Entry 5JQ5 (X-ray diffraction, 1.94 A resolution); this record covers chain A.

# Chain A
Molecule: Cyclin-dependent kinase 2
Source organism: Homo sapiens
Notes: EC 2.7.11.22
Reference sequence: P24941 (CDK2_HUMAN); numbering as in UniProt (aligned over 1-298)
Amino-acid sequence (298 residues; row label = number of the first residue in the row):
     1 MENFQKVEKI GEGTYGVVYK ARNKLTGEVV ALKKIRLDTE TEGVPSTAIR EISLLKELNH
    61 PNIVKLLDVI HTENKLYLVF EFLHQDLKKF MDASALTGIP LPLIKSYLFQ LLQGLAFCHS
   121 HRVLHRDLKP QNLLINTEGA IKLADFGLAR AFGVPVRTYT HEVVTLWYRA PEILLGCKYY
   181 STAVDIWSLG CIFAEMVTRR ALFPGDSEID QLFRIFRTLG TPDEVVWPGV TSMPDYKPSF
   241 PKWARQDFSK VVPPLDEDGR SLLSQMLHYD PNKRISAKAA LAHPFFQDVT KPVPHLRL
Not modelled in the structure: 1-2, 37-45
Small-molecule neighbours: ICEC0942 (I74; (3R,4R)-4-[[[7-[(phenylmethyl)amino]-3-propan-2-yl-pyrazolo[1,5-a]pyrimidin-5-yl]amino]methyl]piperidin-3-ol): I10, G11, E12, G13, V18, A31, V64, F80, E81, F82, L83, H84, Q85, D86, K89, Q131, N132, L134, A144, D145
Curated features (UniProtKB/Swiss-Prot):
  - active site: D127 (Proton acceptor)
  - binding site (ATP): I10 to V18, K33, E81 to L83, D86, K129 to N132, D145
  - binding site (Mg(2+)): N132, D145
  - site (CDK7 binding): K9, K88, K89, L166
  - modified residue: M1 (N-acetylmethionine), K6 (N6-acetyllysine), T14 (Phosphothreonine), Y15 (Phosphotyrosine), Y19 (Phosphotyrosine), T160 (Phosphothreonine)
  - natural variant: P45 (P45L: In a glioblastoma multiforme sample)
  - mutagenesis: K9 (K9F: Reduced phosphorylation by CAK), T14 (T14A: 2-fold increase in activity), Y15 (Y15F: 2-fold increase in activity), K88 to K89 (Reduced phosphorylation by CAK), T160 (T160A: Abolishes activity), L166 (L166R: Reduced phosphorylation by CAK and reduced kinase activity)

# Overview
Chain A binds ICEC0942. UniProt lists active-site residue D127, 19 ATP-binding residues, Mg2+-binding residues
N132 and D145 and 7 mutagenesis sites.
Chain A is Cyclin-dependent kinase 2 (Homo sapiens); the structure, Crystal structure of CDK2 in complex with
inhibitor ICEC0942, was determined by X-ray diffraction together with 5JQ8 from the same study.
